PDB entry 6BN8 | X-ray diffraction, 3.99 A resolution | chains A and B of the 3 polymer chains in the assembly

Chain A:
Protein: DNA damage-binding protein 1
Source organism: Homo sapiens
UniProt: Q16531 (DDB1_HUMAN); residue numbers follow UniProt; this construct covers 1-393, 706-1140
Chain sequence (864 residues; each row starts with the number of its first residue; note: 304 numbers in that range are skipped by the numbering (no residue carries them; nothing is unmodelled there); numbers below 1 keep their minus sign (Met-27 is residue -27)):
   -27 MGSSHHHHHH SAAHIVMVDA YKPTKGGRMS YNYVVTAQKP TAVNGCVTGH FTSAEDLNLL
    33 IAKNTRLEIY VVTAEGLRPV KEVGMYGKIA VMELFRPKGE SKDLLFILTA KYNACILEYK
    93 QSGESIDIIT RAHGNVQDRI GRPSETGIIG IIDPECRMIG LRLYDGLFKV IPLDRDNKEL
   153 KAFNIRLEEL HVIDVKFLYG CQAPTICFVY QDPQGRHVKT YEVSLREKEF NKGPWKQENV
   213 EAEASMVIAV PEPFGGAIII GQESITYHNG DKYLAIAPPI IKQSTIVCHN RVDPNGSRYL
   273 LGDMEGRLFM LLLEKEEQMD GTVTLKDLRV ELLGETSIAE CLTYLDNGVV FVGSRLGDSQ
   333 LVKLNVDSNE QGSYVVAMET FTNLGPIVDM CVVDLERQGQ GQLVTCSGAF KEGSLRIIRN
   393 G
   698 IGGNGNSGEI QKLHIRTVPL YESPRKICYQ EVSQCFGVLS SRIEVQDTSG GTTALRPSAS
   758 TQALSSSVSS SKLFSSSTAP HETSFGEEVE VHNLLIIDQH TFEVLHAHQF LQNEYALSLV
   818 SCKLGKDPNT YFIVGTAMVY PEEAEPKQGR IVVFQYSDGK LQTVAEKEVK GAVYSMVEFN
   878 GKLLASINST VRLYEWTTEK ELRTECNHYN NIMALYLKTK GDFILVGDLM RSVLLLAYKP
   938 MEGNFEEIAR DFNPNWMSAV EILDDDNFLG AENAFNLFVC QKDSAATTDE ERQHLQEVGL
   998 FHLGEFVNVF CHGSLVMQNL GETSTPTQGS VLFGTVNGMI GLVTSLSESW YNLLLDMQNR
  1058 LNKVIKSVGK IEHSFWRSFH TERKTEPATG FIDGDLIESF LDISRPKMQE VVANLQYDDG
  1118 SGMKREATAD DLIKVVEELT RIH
Unresolved in the structure: -27 to 0, 288-294, 698-708, 770-775, 1016-1021
Differences from the reference sequence: initiating methionine (-27); expression tag (-26 to 0); linker (700-705)
UniProt features mapped onto this chain:
  - modified residue: Ser2 (N-acetylserine), Lys1067 (N6-acetyllysine), Thr1125 (Phosphothreonine)
  - natural variant: Asp184 to Gln186 (deletion: In WHIKERS), Arg188 (R188Q: In WHIKERS; R188W: In WHIKERS), Glu213 (E213K: In WHIKERS)
  - mutagenesis: Tyr316 to Asn319 (Impairs interaction with DDA1), Glu840 to Glu842 (Impairs interaction with AMBRA1, DTL, DET1, DCAF1, DCAF5, DCAF11 and DCAF8), Met910 to Tyr913 (Impairs interaction with AMBRA1, DTL and DCAF5), Trp953 (W953A: Impairs interaction with AMBRA1, ERCC8, DCAF5 and DCAF11)
  - cross-link: Lys1121 (Glycyl lysine isopeptide (Lys-Gly) (interchain with G-Cter in SUMO2))

Chain B:
Protein: Protein cereblon
Source organism: Homo sapiens
UniProt: Q96SW2 (CRBN_HUMAN), isoform Q96SW2-2; residues 2-442 here correspond to UniProt positions 1-441 (UniProt number = residue number - 1)
Chain sequence (463 residues; numbered -20 to 442; the number before each row is that of its first residue; numbers below 1 keep their minus sign (Met-20 is residue -20)):
   -20 MGSSHHHHHH SAVDENLYFQ GGMAGEGDQQ DAAHNMGNHL PLLPESEEED EMEVEDQDSK
    40 EAKKPNIINF DTSLPTSHTY LGADMEEFHG RTLHDDDSCQ VIPVLPQVMM ILIPGQTLPL
   100 QLFHPQEVSM VRNLIQKDRT FAVLAYSNVQ EREAQFGTTA EIYAYREEQD FGIEIVKVKA
   160 IGRQRFKVLE LRTQSDGIQQ AKVQILPECV LPSTMSAVQL ESLNKCQIFP SKPVSREDQC
   220 SYKWWQKYQK RKFHCANLTS WPRWLYSLYD AETLMDRIKK QLREWDENLK DDSLPSNPID
   280 FSYRVAACLP IDDVLRIQLL KIGSAIQRLR CELDIMNKCT SLCCKQCQET EITTKNEIFS
   340 LSLCGPMAAY VNPHGYVHET LTVYKACNLN LIGRPSTEHS WFPGYAWTVA QCKICASHIG
   400 WKFTATKKDM SPQKFWGLTR SALLPTIPDT EDEISPDKVI LCL
Unresolved in the structure: -20 to 43, 210-218, 428-442
Differences from the reference sequence: initiating methionine (-20); expression tag (-19 to 1)
Bound ions: Zn2+: Cys323, Cys326, Cys391, Cys394

Chain A / chain B interface:
Pairs across the interface - 84 pairs, chain A then chain B:
  Asn16(A) with Glu200(B)
  Glu117(A) with Gln206(B)
  Thr118(A) with Asn203(B), hydrogen bond (backbone-side chain); Ile207(B)
  Ile165(A) with Lys204(B); Ile207(B), hydrophobic
  Asp166(A) with Lys204(B)
  Gln183(A) with Ile207(B); Phe208(B); Pro209(B)
  Arg188(A) with Ile207(B), hydrogen bond (side chain-backbone)
  Ala214(A) with Pro209(B)
  Glu215(A) with Arg230(B), salt bridge
  Ser217(A) with Lys204(B)
  Val259(A) with Leu202(B), hydrophobic; Lys204(B), hydrogen bond (backbone-side chain)
  Glu312(A) with Leu199(B); Glu200(B), hydrogen bond (side chain-backbone); Ser201(B), hydrogen bond
  Arg327(A) with Val197(B); Gln198(B); Leu199(B); Glu200(B), salt bridge
  Leu328(A) with Leu237(B), hydrophobic
  Pro358(A) with Leu237(B), hydrophobic
  Val360(A) with Leu237(B); Thr238(B); Ser239(B), hydrogen bond (backbone-side chain)
  Phe382(A) with His233(B); Asn236(B)
  Arg722(A) with Thr238(B), hydrogen bond (side chain-backbone); Ser239(B); Trp240(B)
  Lys723(A) with Ser239(B)
  His778(A) with Tyr221(B), hydrogen bond
  Phe782(A) with Lys222(B)
  Glu785(A) with Lys229(B), salt bridge
  Glu787(A) with Arg242(B), salt bridge
  Tyr812(A) with Pro241(B); Trp243(B)
  Val836(A) with Trp243(B)
  Pro838(A) with Gln225(B)
  Ala841(A) with Leu247(B); Arg256(B)
  Glu842(A) with Leu247(B)
  Pro843(A) with Trp243(B), hydrophobic
  Tyr871(A) with Trp240(B); Trp243(B); Leu244(B)
  Ser872(A) with Trp240(B)
  Met910(A) with Leu244(B), hydrophobic; Leu247(B), hydrophobic; Tyr248(B)
  Leu912(A) with Trp240(B); Leu244(B), hydrophobic
  Tyr913(A) with Trp240(B), hydrogen bond
  Asp925(A) with Tyr248(B), hydrogen bond
  Leu926(A) with Tyr245(B), hydrophobic; Tyr248(B), hydrophobic
  Met927(A) with Leu190(B), hydrophobic; Tyr248(B), hydrophobic; Ser303(B); Ile305(B), hydrophobic; Gln306(B)
  Ser929(A) with Gln306(B)
  Pro951(A) with Cys188(B), hydrophobic; Leu190(B); Ser303(B)
  Asn952(A) with Leu190(B)
  Trp953(A) with Leu190(B); Pro191(B), hydrogen bond (side chain-backbone); Thr193(B); Tyr248(B)
  Asn970(A) with Pro191(B); Ala196(B)
  Phe972(A) with Ala196(B)
  Phe1003(A) with Val197(B), hydrophobic
  Asn1005(A) with Leu237(B), hydrogen bond (side chain-backbone); Thr238(B); Ser239(B), hydrogen bond
  Val1033(A) with Leu237(B)
  Arg1080(A) with Val189(B); Leu190(B); Pro191(B)
Also at the interface, not in a pair above, chain A (58 interface residues in all): Gly119, His163, Val164, Met218, Glu784, Leu814, Ala834, Ala869, Phe949, Ser955, Ala971
Also at the interface, not in a pair above, chain B (42 interface residues in all): Ser192, Arg309

In short:
58 residues of chain A face 42 of chain B across their interface; the contacts include 13 hydrogen bonds and 4
salt bridges. Polar contacts include Glu215(A)-Arg230(B), Arg327(A)-Glu200(B) and Glu785(A)-Lys229(B). UniProt
lists 12 mutagenesis sites on chain A.
Here chain A is DNA damage-binding protein 1 and chain B is Protein cereblon, both from Homo sapiens. Entry
6BN8 (Crystal structure of DDB1-CRBN-BRD4(BD1) complex bound to dBET55 PROTAC) was determined by X-ray
diffraction (same publication as 6BN7, 6BN9, 6BNB and 6BOY).
